Entry 8TML (electron microscopy, 3.40 A resolution); this record covers chains B and D of the 9 polymer chains in the assembly.

Chain B (and D):
Protein: Cobalt/magnesium transport protein CorA
From: Thermotoga maritima
Notes: chain D of this document is another copy of the same molecule, construct and numbering; everything in this record applies to it too
UniProt: Q9WZ31 (CORA_THEMA); numbering as in UniProt (aligned over 1-351)
Sequence (373 residues; each row starts with the number of its first residue; numbers below 1 keep their minus sign (Met-21 is residue -21)):
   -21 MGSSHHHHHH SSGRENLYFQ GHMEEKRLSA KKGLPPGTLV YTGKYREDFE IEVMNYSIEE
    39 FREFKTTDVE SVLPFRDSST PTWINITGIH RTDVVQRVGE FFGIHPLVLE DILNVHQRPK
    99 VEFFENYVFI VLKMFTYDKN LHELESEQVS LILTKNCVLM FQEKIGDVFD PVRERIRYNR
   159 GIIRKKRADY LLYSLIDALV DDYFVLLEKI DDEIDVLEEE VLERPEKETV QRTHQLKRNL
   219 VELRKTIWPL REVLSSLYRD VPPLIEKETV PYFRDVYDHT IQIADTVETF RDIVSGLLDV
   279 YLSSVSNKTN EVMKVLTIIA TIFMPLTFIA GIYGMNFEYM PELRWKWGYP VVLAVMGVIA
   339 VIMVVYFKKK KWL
Unresolved in the structure: -21 to 1, 351 (chain D: -21 to -1)
Differences from the reference sequence: initiating methionine (-21); expression tag (-20 to 0)
Ligand contacts: Mg2+ (MG): Gly312, Met313, Asn314

Chain B / chain D interface:
Pairs across the interface - 21 pairs, chain B then chain D:
  Trp226(B) - Trp226(D)  hydrophobic
  Trp226(B) - Arg229(D)
  Arg229(B) - Glu230(D)  salt bridge
  Tyr236(B) - Asp238(D)  hydrogen bond
  Arg237(B) - Arg237(D)
  Arg237(B) - Asp238(D)  salt bridge
  Arg252(B) - Asp238(D)  salt bridge
  Asp253(B) - His0(D)
  Asp253(B) - Met1(D)
  Tyr255(B) - Glu230(D)  hydrogen bond
  Asp256(B) - Met1(D)
  His257(B) - His0(D)
  Ile259(B) - Glu230(D)
  Gln260(B) - His0(D)  hydrogen bond
  Asp263(B) - Trp226(D)
  Glu266(B) - Arg222(D)  salt bridge
  Glu266(B) - Trp226(D)
  Asp270(B) - Val219(D)
  Asp270(B) - Arg222(D)  salt bridge
  Asp270(B) - Arg269(D)  salt bridge
  Leu280(B) - Leu280(D)  hydrophobic
Also at the interface, not in a pair above, chain B (21 interface residues in all): Arg222, Ala262, Thr267, Arg269, Ser273, Asp277
Also at the interface, not in a pair above, chain D (18 interface residues in all): Phe101, Lys223, Ser233, Ser234, Glu266, Leu276, Asp277

In short:
21 residues of chain B face 18 of chain D across their interface; the contacts include 3 hydrogen bonds and 6
salt bridges. Among the polar pairs are Arg229(B)-Glu230(D), Arg237(B)-Asp238(D) and Arg252(B)-Asp238(D).
Bound to chain B: Mg2+.
Chain B and chain D are both Cobalt/magnesium transport protein CorA (Thermotoga maritima); the structure,
Cryo-EM structure of magnesium depleted CorA in complex with conformation-specific synthetic antibody C18,
State MGD-2B, was determined by electron microscopy.
